6SMG - chains B and C of the 4 polymer chains in the assembly; structure by electron microscopy, 3.50 A resolution.

Chain B:
Molecule: Capsid protein VP2
Source organism: Coxsackievirus A10
Notes: EC 3.4.22.29, 3.6.1.15, 3.4.22.28, 2.7.7.48
UniProt: Q6JKR9 (Q6JKR9_9ENTO); residues 1-255 here correspond to UniProt positions 70-324 (UniProt number = residue number + 69)
Chain sequence (255 residues; each row starts with the number of its first residue):
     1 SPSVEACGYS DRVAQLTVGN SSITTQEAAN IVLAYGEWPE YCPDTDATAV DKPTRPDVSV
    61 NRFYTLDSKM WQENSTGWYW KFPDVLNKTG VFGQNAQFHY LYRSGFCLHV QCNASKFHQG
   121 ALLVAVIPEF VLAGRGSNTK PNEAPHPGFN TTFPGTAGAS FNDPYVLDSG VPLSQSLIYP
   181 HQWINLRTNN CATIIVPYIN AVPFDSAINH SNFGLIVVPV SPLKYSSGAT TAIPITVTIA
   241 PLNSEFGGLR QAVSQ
Unresolved in the structure: 1-9
Reported in the primary citation:
  - conformationally variable residues (order/disorder transition): Ala252 to Gln255

Chain C:
Molecule: Capsid protein VP3
Source organism: Coxsackievirus A10
Notes: EC 3.4.22.29, 3.6.1.15, 3.4.22.28, 2.7.7.48
UniProt: Q6JKR9 (Q6JKR9_9ENTO); residues 1-240 here correspond to UniProt positions 325-564 (UniProt number = residue number + 324)
Chain sequence (240 residues; each row starts with the number of its first residue):
     1 GLPTELRPGT NQFLTTEDDT AAPILPGFSP TPSIHIPGEV RSLLELCRVE TILEVNNTTD
    61 ATGLNRLLIP VSAQNKADEL CAAFMVDPGR IGPWQSTLVG QICRYYTQWS GSLKVTFMFT
   121 GSFMATGKML IAYSPPGSAQ PANRETAMLG THVIWDFGLQ SSVSLVIPWI SNTHFRTAKT
   181 GGNYDYYTAG VVTLWYQTNY VVPPETPGEA YIIAMGAAQD NFTLKICKDT DEVTQQAVLQ
Reported in the primary citation:
  - conformationally variable residues (order/disorder transition): Thr173 to Gly182

How chain B and chain C interact:
Pairs across the interface (74):
  Arg12(B) - Leu159(C)
  Glu37(B) - His35(C)  salt bridge
  Glu37(B) - Pro37(C)
  Asp46(B) - Ile34(C)
  Asp46(B) - His35(C)
  Lys116(B) - Ser122(C)  hydrogen bond (backbone-side chain)
  Lys116(B) - Phe123(C)  hydrogen bond (backbone-backbone)
  Lys116(B) - Met124(C)
  Phe117(B) - Ser122(C)  hydrogen bond (backbone-side chain)
  Phe117(B) - Met124(C)  hydrophobic
  Phe117(B) - Pro204(C)
  Phe117(B) - Glu205(C)
  Phe117(B) - Thr206(C)
  Phe117(B) - Pro207(C)
  His118(B) - Ser122(C)
  Gln119(B) - Thr120(C)
  Gln119(B) - Gly121(C)
  Gln119(B) - Ser122(C)
  Gln119(B) - Pro207(C)
  Gln119(B) - Glu209(C)  hydrogen bond (side chain-backbone)
  Gln119(B) - Ala210(C)
  Gly120(B) - Thr120(C)
  Ala121(B) - Thr120(C)
  Thr139(B) - Gln240(C)
  Pro141(B) - Gln240(C)
  Tyr165(B) - Glu54(C)  hydrogen bond
  Tyr165(B) - Gly63(C)
  Tyr165(B) - Leu64(C)  hydrophobic
  Ser174(B) - Thr51(C)
  Ser174(B) - Ile52(C)  hydrogen bond (backbone-backbone)
  Ser174(B) - Leu67(C)
  Ser174(B) - Ser96(C)  hydrogen bond
  Gln175(B) - Thr51(C)
  Gln175(B) - Ser96(C)  hydrogen bond (side chain-backbone)
  Gln175(B) - Thr97(C)
  Gln175(B) - Leu98(C)
  Gln175(B) - Gln101(C)
  Leu177(B) - Val49(C)
  Leu177(B) - Glu50(C)
  Leu177(B) - Thr51(C)
  Leu177(B) - Ile52(C)  hydrophobic
  Leu177(B) - Met215(C)  hydrophobic
  Ile178(B) - Val49(C)  hydrophobic
  Ile178(B) - Leu98(C)  hydrophobic
  Trp183(B) - Ile52(C)  hydrophobic
  Trp183(B) - Met118(C)  hydrophobic
  Asn185(B) - Met118(C)
  Asn185(B) - Phe119(C)  hydrogen bond (side chain-backbone)
  Asn185(B) - Thr120(C)
  Asn185(B) - Ser161(C)
  Arg187(B) - Phe119(C)
  Arg187(B) - Gly121(C)
  Arg187(B) - Ser122(C)  hydrogen bond (side chain-backbone)
  Arg187(B) - Phe123(C)
  Arg187(B) - Ala125(C)
  Arg187(B) - Gly158(C)  hydrogen bond (side chain-backbone)
  Arg187(B) - Ser161(C)
  Thr188(B) - Ser161(C)
  Tyr198(B) - Pro37(C)
  Ile199(B) - Pro37(C)  hydrophobic
  Asn200(B) - Ile36(C)
  Ala201(B) - Ile34(C)
  Val202(B) - Ile34(C)
  Pro203(B) - Ile34(C)
  Val218(B) - Leu64(C)  hydrophobic
  Val220(B) - Leu68(C)
  Val220(B) - Ile213(C)  hydrophobic
  Ser221(B) - Leu68(C)
  Ser221(B) - Thr120(C)  hydrogen bond
  Lys224(B) - Pro207(C)
  Tyr225(B) - Pro207(C)  hydrophobic
  Ser226(B) - Glu205(C)  hydrogen bond (side chain-backbone)
  Ser226(B) - Thr206(C)
  Ser227(B) - Glu205(C)
Interface residues without a listed pair, chain B (38 interface residues in all): Tyr35, Leu173, Pro197, Pro219, Pro222
Interface residues without a listed pair, chain C (41 interface residues in all): Ser33, Gly38, Tyr200, Tyr211

Summary:
38 residues of chain B face 41 of chain C across their interface, with 13 hydrogen bonds and 1 salt bridge.
Polar pairs include Glu37(B)-His35(C), Lys116(B)-Ser122(C) and Phe117(B)-Ser122(C). The paper reports
conformational variability at Ala252(B) and Thr173(C).
Here chain B is Capsid protein VP2 and chain C is Capsid protein VP3, both from Coxsackievirus A10. Entry 6SMG
(Structure of Coxsackievirus A10) was determined by electron microscopy, deposited together with 6SNB and
6SNW.
